5U4Y - chains A and B of the 4 polymer chains in the assembly; structure by X-ray diffraction, 2.50 A resolution.

Chain A (and B):
Molecule: IgG1 fc
Source organism: Homo sapiens
Notes: chain B of this document is another copy of the same molecule, construct and numbering; everything in this record applies to it too
Reference sequence: Q6MZV7 (Q6MZV7_HUMAN); residues 235-446 here correspond to UniProt positions 261-472 (UniProt number = residue number + 26)
Chain sequence (212 residues; numbered 235 to 446; the number before each row is that of its first residue):
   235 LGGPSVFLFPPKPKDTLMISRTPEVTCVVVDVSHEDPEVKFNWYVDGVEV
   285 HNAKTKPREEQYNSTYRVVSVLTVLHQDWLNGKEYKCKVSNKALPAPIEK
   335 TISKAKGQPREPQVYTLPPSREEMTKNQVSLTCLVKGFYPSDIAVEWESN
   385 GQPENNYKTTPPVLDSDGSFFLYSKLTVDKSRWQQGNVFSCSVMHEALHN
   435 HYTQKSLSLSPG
Not modelled in the structure: 235-236, 444-446 (chain B: fully traced)
Disulfides: Cys261-Cys321, Cys367-Cys425
Covalently attached groups: glycan linked to Asn297

Chain A / chain B interface:
Pairs across the interface (52):
  Gln347(A) with Lys360(B)
  Val348(A) with Glu356(B)
  Tyr349(A) with Ser354(B); Glu356(B); Glu357(B); Lys360(B)
  Thr350(A) with Ser354(B)
  Leu351(A) with Leu351(B), hydrophobic; Ser354(B); Thr366(B)
  Ser354(A) with Tyr349(B); Thr350(B), hydrogen bond (side chain-backbone); Leu351(B)
  Arg355(A) with Pro445(B); Gly446(B)
  Glu356(A) with Tyr349(B); Lys439(B), salt bridge
  Glu357(A) with Tyr349(B); Lys370(B), salt bridge
  Lys360(A) with Gln347(B); Tyr349(B)
  Ser364(A) with Leu368(B); Lys370(B)
  Thr366(A) with Leu351(B); Tyr407(B), hydrogen bond
  Leu368(A) with Ser364(B); Lys409(B)
  Lys370(A) with Ser364(B)
  Asn390(A) with Ser400(B)
  Lys392(A) with Leu398(B); Asp399(B); Phe405(B)
  Thr394(A) with Thr394(B); Val397(B)
  Pro395(A) with Val397(B)
  Val397(A) with Thr394(B); Pro395(B)
  Leu398(A) with Lys392(B)
  Asp399(A) with Lys392(B); Lys409(B), salt bridge
  Ser400(A) with Asn390(B), hydrogen bond
  Phe405(A) with Lys392(B); Thr394(B); Lys409(B)
  Tyr407(A) with Thr366(B), hydrogen bond; Tyr407(B), hydrophobic; Lys409(B)
  Lys409(A) with Leu368(B); Asp399(B), salt bridge; Phe405(B); Tyr407(B)
  Lys439(A) with Glu356(B), salt bridge
Interface residues without a listed pair, chain A (29 interface residues in all): Pro352, Thr393, Ser408
Interface residues without a listed pair, chain B (30 interface residues in all): Val348, Pro352, Thr393, Ser408

Overview:
29 residues of chain A face 30 of chain B across their interface, with 4 hydrogen bonds and 5 salt bridges.
Polar pairs include Glu356(A)-Lys439(B), Glu357(A)-Lys370(B) and Asp399(A)-Lys409(B).
Both chains are IgG1 fc (Homo sapiens). Entry 5U4Y (IgG Fc bound to 3 helix of the B-domain from Protein A)
was determined by X-ray diffraction (same publication as 5U52 and 5U66).
